Entry 5YHE (X-ray diffraction, 2.46 A resolution); this record covers chain A.

# Chain A
Name: Nickel ABC transporter substrate-binding protein
From: Staphylococcus aureus
Reference sequence: A0A068A9N4 (A0A068A9N4_STAAU); residues 1-507 here correspond to UniProt positions 26-532 (UniProt number = residue number + 25)
Amino-acid sequence (508 residues; each row starts with the number of its first residue; numbering starts at 0):
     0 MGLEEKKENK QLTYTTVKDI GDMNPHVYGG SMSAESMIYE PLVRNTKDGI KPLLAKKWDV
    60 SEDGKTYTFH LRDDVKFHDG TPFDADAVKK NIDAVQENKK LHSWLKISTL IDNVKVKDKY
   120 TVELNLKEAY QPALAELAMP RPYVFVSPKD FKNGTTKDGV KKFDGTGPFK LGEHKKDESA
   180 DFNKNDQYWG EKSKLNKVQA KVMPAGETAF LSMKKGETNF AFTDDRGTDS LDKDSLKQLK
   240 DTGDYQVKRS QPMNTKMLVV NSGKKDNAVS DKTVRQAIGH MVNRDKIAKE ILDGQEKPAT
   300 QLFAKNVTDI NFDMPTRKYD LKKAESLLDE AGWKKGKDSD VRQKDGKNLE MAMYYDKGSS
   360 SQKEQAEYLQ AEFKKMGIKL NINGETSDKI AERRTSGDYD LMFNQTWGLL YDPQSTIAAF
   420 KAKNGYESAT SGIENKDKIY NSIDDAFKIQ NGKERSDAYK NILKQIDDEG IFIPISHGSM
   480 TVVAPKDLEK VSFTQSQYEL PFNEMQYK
Not modelled in the structure: 336-337
Sequence notes: initiating methionine (0)
Small-molecule neighbours: staphylopine: Y27, M31, W103, R140, D224, R225, R393, W406, Y410, N423, Y425, Y497
From the paper describing this entry:
  - binding site for staphylopine: Y27, W103, R140, R225, R393, Q404, W406, Y410, N423, Y497
  - mutagenesis - R140A, W406A: increased growth
  - conformationally variable residues (domain motion): W103, R140, R225, R393, W406, N423

# In short
Chain A binds staphylopine. From the paper: a binding site for staphylopine at Y27, W103 and R140 among
others; R140A and W406A increase growth.
Chain A is Nickel ABC transporter substrate-binding protein (Staphylococcus aureus); the structure, The
crystal structure of Staphylococcus aureus CntA in complex with staphylopine and cobalt, was determined by
X-ray diffraction together with 5YH5, 5YH8 and 5YHG from the same study.
